Entry 1PIV (X-ray diffraction, 2.90 A resolution); this record covers chains 2 and 3 of the 5 polymer chains in the assembly.

# Chain 2
Name: Poliovirus type 3 (subunit VP2)
Organism: Poliovirus type 3 (strains P3/LEON/37 AND P3/LEON 12A[1]B)
UniProt: P03302 (POLG_POL3L); residues 1-271 here correspond to UniProt positions 69-339 (UniProt number = residue number + 68)
Chain sequence (271 residues; numbered 1 to 271; the number before each row is that of its first residue):
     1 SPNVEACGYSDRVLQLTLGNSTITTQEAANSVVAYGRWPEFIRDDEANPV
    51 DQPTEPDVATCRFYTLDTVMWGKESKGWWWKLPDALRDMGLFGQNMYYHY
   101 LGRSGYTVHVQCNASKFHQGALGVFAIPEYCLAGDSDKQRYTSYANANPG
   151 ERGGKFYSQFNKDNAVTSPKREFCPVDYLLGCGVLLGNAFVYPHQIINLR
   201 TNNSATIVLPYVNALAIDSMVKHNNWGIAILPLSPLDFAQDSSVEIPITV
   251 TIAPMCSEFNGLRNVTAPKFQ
Unresolved in the structure: 1-5

# Chain 3
Name: Poliovirus type 3 (subunit VP3)
Organism: Poliovirus type 3 (strains P3/LEON/37 AND P3/LEON 12A[1]B)
UniProt: P03302 (POLG_POL3L); residues 1-238 here correspond to UniProt positions 340-577 (UniProt number = residue number + 339)
Chain sequence (238 residues; row label = number of the first residue in the row):
     1 GLPVLNTPGSNQYLTSDNHQSPCAIPEFDVTPPIDIPGEVKNMMELAEID
    51 TMIPLNLESTKRNTMDMYRVTLSDSADLSQPILCLSLSPAFDPRLSHTML
   101 GEVLNYYTHWAGSLKFTFLFCGSMMATGKILVAYAPPGAQPPTSRKEAML
   151 GTHVIWDLGLQSSCTMVVPWISNVTYRQTTQDSFTEGGYISMFYQTRIVV
   201 PLSTPKSMSMLGFVSACNDFSVRLLRDTTHISQSALPQ
Unresolved in the structure: 236-238
Ligand contacts: compound iv (W71; 5-(7-(4-(4,5-dihydro-2-oxazolyl)phenoxy)heptyl)-3-methyl isoxazole): Leu14, Ala24, Ile25

# How chain 2 and chain 3 interact
Contacting residue pairs - 67 pairs, chain 2 then chain 3:
  Tyr35(2) - Pro37(3)  hydrophobic
  Tyr35(2) - Gly38(3)
  Arg37(2) - Asp35(3)  salt bridge
  Arg37(2) - Ile36(3)
  Arg37(2) - Pro37(3)
  Glu46(2) - Ile34(3)
  Glu46(2) - Asp35(3)  hydrogen bond (side chain-backbone)
  Lys116(2) - Ser123(3)
  Lys116(2) - Met124(3)  hydrogen bond (backbone-backbone)
  Lys116(2) - Met125(3)  hydrogen bond (backbone-backbone)
  Phe117(2) - Ser123(3)
  Phe117(2) - Met125(3)  hydrophobic
  Phe117(2) - Thr204(3)
  Phe117(2) - Pro205(3)
  His118(2) - Ser123(3)
  Gln119(2) - Cys121(3)
  Gln119(2) - Gly122(3)
  Gln119(2) - Ser123(3)  hydrogen bond (side chain-backbone)
  Gln119(2) - Pro205(3)
  Gln119(2) - Ser207(3)  hydrogen bond (side chain-backbone)
  Gln119(2) - Met208(3)
  Ala121(2) - Cys121(3)  hydrophobic
  Asp177(2) - Met65(3)
  Tyr178(2) - Asn63(3)
  Tyr178(2) - Met65(3)  hydrophobic
  Tyr178(2) - Met67(3)  hydrophobic
  Leu185(2) - Tyr68(3)
  Leu185(2) - His97(3)
  Leu186(2) - Met65(3)  hydrophobic
  Leu186(2) - Tyr68(3)
  Gly187(2) - Thr51(3)
  Gly187(2) - Met52(3)  hydrogen bond (backbone-backbone)
  Gly187(2) - Tyr68(3)  hydrogen bond (backbone-side chain)
  Asn188(2) - Thr51(3)
  Asn188(2) - His97(3)  hydrogen bond (side chain-backbone)
  Asn188(2) - Thr98(3)
  Asn188(2) - Met99(3)  hydrogen bond (side chain-backbone)
  Phe190(2) - Ile49(3)
  Phe190(2) - Asp50(3)
  Phe190(2) - Met52(3)  hydrophobic
  Phe190(2) - Phe213(3)  hydrophobic
  Val191(2) - Met99(3)  hydrophobic
  Asn198(2) - Leu119(3)
  Asn198(2) - Phe120(3)  hydrogen bond (side chain-backbone)
  Asn198(2) - Cys121(3)
  Arg200(2) - Phe120(3)
  Arg200(2) - Gly122(3)
  Arg200(2) - Ser123(3)  hydrogen bond (side chain-backbone)
  Arg200(2) - Met124(3)
  Arg200(2) - Ala126(3)  hydrogen bond (side chain-backbone)
  Arg200(2) - Gly159(3)  hydrogen bond (side chain-backbone)
  Thr201(2) - Ser162(3)
  Val212(2) - Pro37(3)  hydrophobic
  Asn213(2) - Ile36(3)
  Leu215(2) - Ile34(3)
  Ala216(2) - Ile34(3)
  Pro232(2) - Arg69(3)  hydrogen bond (backbone-side chain)
  Leu233(2) - Met52(3)  hydrophobic
  Leu233(2) - Arg69(3)  hydrogen bond (backbone-side chain)
  Leu233(2) - Leu211(3)
  Ser234(2) - Arg69(3)
  Ser234(2) - Cys121(3)
  Ser234(2) - Ser209(3)
  Pro235(2) - Arg69(3)
  Ala239(2) - Ser203(3)
  Ala239(2) - Pro205(3)
  Gln240(2) - Thr204(3)
Also at the interface, not in a pair above, chain 2 (39 interface residues in all): Arg12, Arg43, Gly120, Ile196, Pro210, Tyr211, Ala214, Leu231, Asp237, Phe238
Also at the interface, not in a pair above, chain 3 (40 interface residues in all): Thr64, Leu158, Leu160, Leu202, Lys206

# Overview
39 residues of chain 2 face 40 of chain 3 across their interface; the contacts include 15 hydrogen bonds and 1
salt bridge. Polar pairs include Arg37(2)-Asp35(3), Glu46(2)-Asp35(3) and Gln119(2)-Ser123(3). Ligands of
chain 3: compound iv.
Chain 2 is Poliovirus type 3 (subunit VP2) and chain 3 is Poliovirus type 3 (subunit VP3), both from
Poliovirus type 3 (strains P3/LEON/37 AND P3/LEON 12A[1]B); the structure, Binding of the antiviral drug
WIN51711 to the sabin strain of type 3 poliovirus: structural comparison ..., was determined by X-ray
diffraction.
